7WVE - chains B and E of the 4 polymer chains in the assembly; structure by electron microscopy, 3.11 A resolution.

Chain B:
Name: Toll-like receptor 3
From: Homo sapiens
UniProtKB: O15455 (TLR3_HUMAN); residues 27-697 here = UniProt positions 27-697
Chain sequence (680 residues; row label = number of the first residue in the row):
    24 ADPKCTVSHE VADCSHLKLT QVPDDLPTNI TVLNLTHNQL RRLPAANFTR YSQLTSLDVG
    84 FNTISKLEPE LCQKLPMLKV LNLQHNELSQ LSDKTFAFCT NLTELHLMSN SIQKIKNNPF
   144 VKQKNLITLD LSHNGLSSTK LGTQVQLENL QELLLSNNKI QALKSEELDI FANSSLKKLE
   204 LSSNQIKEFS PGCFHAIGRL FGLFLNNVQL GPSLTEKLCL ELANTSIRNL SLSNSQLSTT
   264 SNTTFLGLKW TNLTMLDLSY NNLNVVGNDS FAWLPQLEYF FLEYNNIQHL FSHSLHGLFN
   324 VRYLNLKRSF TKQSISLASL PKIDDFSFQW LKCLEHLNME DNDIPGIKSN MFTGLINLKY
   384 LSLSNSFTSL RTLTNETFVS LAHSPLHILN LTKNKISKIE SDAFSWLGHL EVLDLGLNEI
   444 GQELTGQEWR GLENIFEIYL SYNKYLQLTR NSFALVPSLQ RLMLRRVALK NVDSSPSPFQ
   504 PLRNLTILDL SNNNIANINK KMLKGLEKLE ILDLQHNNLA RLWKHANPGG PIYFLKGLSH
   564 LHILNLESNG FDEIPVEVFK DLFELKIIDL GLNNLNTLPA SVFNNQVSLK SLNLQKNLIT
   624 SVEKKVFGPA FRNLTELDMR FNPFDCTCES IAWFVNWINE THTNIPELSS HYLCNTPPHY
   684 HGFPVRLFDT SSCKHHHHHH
Not modelled in the structure: 24-28, 688-703
Construct notes: expression tag (24-26, 698-703); engineered mutation Lys523 (Asp in O15455), Lys524 (Asp in O15455), Lys527 (Glu in O15455)
Disulfides: Cys95-Cys122, Cys649-Cys677
Swiss-Prot annotation at these positions:
  - glycosylation (N-linked (GlcNAc...) asparagine): Asn52, Asn57, Asn70, Asn124, Asn196, Asn247, Asn252, Asn265, Asn275, Asn291, Asn398, Asn413, Asn507, Asn636, Asn662

Chain E:
Molecule: 46-nt RNA strand
Sequence (46 nucleotides; row label = number of the first residue in the row):
     1 CCCCCCCCCC CCCCCCCCCC CCCCCCCCCC CCCCCCCCCC CCCCCC

How chain B and chain E interact:
Pairs across the interface (21; chain B residue first):
  Arg64(B) - C43(E)  sugar contact
  Arg64(B) - C44(E)  phosphate contact
  Arg65(B) - C44(E)  phosphate contact
  Arg65(B) - C45(E)  salt bridge to the phosphate
  Thr86(B) - C44(E)  sugar contact
  Ser88(B) - C45(E)  sugar contact
  Arg489(B) - C24(E)  hydrogen bond to the phosphate
  Arg489(B) - C25(E)  salt bridge to the phosphate
  Asn515(B) - C24(E)  hydrogen bond to the phosphate
  Asn517(B) - C22(E)  hydrogen bond to the sugar
  Asn517(B) - C23(E)  sugar contact
  His539(B) - C23(E)  salt bridge to the phosphate
  Asn540(B) - C22(E)  sugar contact
  Asn541(B) - C21(E)  hydrogen bond to the sugar
  Asn541(B) - C22(E)  sugar contact
  Ser571(B) - C22(E)  phosphate contact
  Ser571(B) - C23(E)  hydrogen bond to the phosphate
  Asn572(B) - C21(E)  sugar contact
  Gly573(B) - C21(E)  phosphate contact
  Gly573(B) - C22(E)  phosphate contact
  Asn597(B) - C21(E)  phosphate contact
Also at the interface, not in a pair above, chain B (19 interface residues in all): Gln62, Glu110, Ser112, Ala543, Lys547
Also at the interface, not in a pair above, chain E (9 interface residues in all): C20

Overview:
19 residues of chain B and 9 residues of chain E are in contact; the contacts include 5 hydrogen bonds and 3
salt bridges. Among the polar pairs are Asn517(B)-C22(E), Asn541(B)-C21(E) and Arg489(B)-C24(E).
Chain B is Toll-like receptor 3 (Homo sapiens) and chain E is a 46-nt RNA strand; the structure, CT-mut
(D523K,D524K,E527K) TLR3-poly(I:C) complex, was determined by electron microscopy together with 7WV3, 7WV4,
7WV5 and 7WVJ from the same study.
